Entry 2XJO (X-ray diffraction, 2.10 A resolution); this record covers chains C and J of the 12 polymer chains in the assembly.

== Chain C (and J) ==
Molecule: DNA protection during starvation protein
From: Streptococcus suis
Notes: EC 1.16.-.-; chain J of this document is another copy of the same molecule, construct and numbering; everything in this record applies to it too
UniProtKB: P0CB53 (DPS_STRSU); residue numbers follow UniProt; this construct covers 8-172
Sequence (165 residues; numbered 8 to 172; the number before each row is that of its first residue):
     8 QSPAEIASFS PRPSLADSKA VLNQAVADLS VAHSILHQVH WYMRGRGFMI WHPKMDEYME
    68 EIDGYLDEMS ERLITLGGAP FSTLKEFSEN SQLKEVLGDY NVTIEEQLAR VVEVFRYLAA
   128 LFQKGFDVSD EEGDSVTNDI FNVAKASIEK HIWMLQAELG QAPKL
Unresolved in the structure: 8-22 (chain J: 8-21)
UniProt features mapped onto this chain:
  - binding site (Fe cation): H47, D74, E78
  - natural variant: A27 (A27S: In strain: 825), I42 (I42L: In strain: 849), L91 (L91F: In strain: 854), V103 (V103A: In strain: KU5), L104 (L104P: In strain: 6407, 825 and 3 more), T110 (T110M: In strain: 6407 and 825), A116 (A116V: In strain: 849 and BA 70/12), S154 (S154N: In strain: 836), K171 (K171G: In strain: KU5)
  - mutagenesis: H47 (H47A: Decreases the iron incorporation considerably), H59 (H59A: Decreases the iron incorporation considerably and induces Fe(2+) oxidation-dependent degradation), D63 (D63A: Decreases the iron incorporation but is still capable of binding iron to some extent), D74 (D74A: Abolishes the iron incorporation), E78 (E78A: Abolishes the iron incorporation; E78D: Decreases the iron incorporation considerably), D137 (D137A/F: No major effects), D146 (D146A: No major effects; D146F: Decreases the iron incorporation considerably)
Metal / ion sites: Ni2+ site 1: H47 (shared with 2 residues of chain A); Ni2+ site 2: D74, E78 (shared with 1 residue of chain A)

== How chain C and chain J interact ==
Residue-residue contacts - 17 pairs, chain C then chain J:
  F133(C) with S142(J)
  D146(C) with D146(J)
  N149(C) with S142(J), hydrogen bond; V143(J); D146(J)
  K152(C) with V143(J)
  A153(C) with V143(J), hydrophobic
  E156(C) with R79(J), salt bridge; T82(J); V143(J)
  K157(C) with E78(J)
  W160(C) with E78(J); I81(J); T82(J)
  P170(C) with I81(J); T82(J)
  L172(C) with T82(J)

== Summary ==
The interface between chain C and chain J involves 10 residues on one side and 7 on the other; the contacts
include 1 hydrogen bond and 1 salt bridge. Polar contacts include E156(C)-R79(J) and N149(C)-S142(J).
Chain C and chain J are both DNA protection during starvation protein (Streptococcus suis); the structure,
Crystal structure of Streptococcus suis Dpr with nickel, was determined by X-ray diffraction, deposited
together with 2XJM, 2XJN and 2XKQ.
